PDB entry 7MYR | X-ray diffraction, 1.72 A resolution | chain A

== Chain A ==
Name: Beta-secretase 1
From: Homo sapiens
Notes: EC 3.4.23.46
Reference sequence: P56817 (BACE1_HUMAN); residues -47 to 393 here correspond to UniProt positions 14-454 (UniProt number = residue number + 61)
Amino-acid sequence (442 residues; row label = number of the first residue in the row; numbers below 1 keep their minus sign (Met-48 is residue -48)):
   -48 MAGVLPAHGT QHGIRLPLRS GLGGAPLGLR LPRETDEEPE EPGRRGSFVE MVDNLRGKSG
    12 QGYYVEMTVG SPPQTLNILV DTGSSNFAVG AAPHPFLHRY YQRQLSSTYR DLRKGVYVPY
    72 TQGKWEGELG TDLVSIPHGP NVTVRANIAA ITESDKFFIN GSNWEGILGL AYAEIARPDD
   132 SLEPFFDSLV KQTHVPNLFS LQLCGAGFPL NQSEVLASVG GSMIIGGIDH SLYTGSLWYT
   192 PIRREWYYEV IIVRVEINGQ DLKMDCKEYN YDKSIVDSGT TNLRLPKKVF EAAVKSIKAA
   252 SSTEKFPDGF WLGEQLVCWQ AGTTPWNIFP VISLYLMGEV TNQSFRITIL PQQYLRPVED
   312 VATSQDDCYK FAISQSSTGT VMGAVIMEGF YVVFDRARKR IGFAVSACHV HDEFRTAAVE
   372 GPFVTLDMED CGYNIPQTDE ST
Not modelled in the structure: -48 to -6, 386-393
Differences from the reference sequence: expression tag (-48)
Disulfide bonds: Cys155-Cys359, Cys217-Cys382, Cys269-Cys319
Ligand contacts: ZRD ((4aR,7aR)-6-(5-fluoropyrimidin-2-yl)-7a-(1,2-thiazol-5-yl)-4,4a,5,6,7,7a-hexahydropyrrolo[3,4-d][1,3]thiazin-2-amine): Leu30, Asp32, Gly34, Ser35, Val69, Tyr71, Phe108, Trp115, Ile118, Ile126, Arg128, Asp228, Gly230, Thr231
Swiss-Prot annotation at these positions:
  - active site: Asp32, Asp228
  - modified residue (N6-acetyllysine): Lys65, Lys214, Lys218, Lys224, Lys238, Lys239, Lys246
  - glycosylation (N-linked (GlcNAc...) asparagine): Asn92, Asn111, Asn162, Asn293

== Summary ==
Ligands of chain A: compound ZRD. From UniProt: active-site residues Asp32 and Asp228.
Chain A is Beta-secretase 1 (Homo sapiens); the structure, BACE-1 in complex with compound #18, was determined
by X-ray diffraction together with 7MYI and 7MYU from the same study.
